PDB entry 7UTT | X-ray diffraction, 2.04 A resolution | chains C and J of the 6 polymer chains in the assembly

# Chain C
Protein: Cyclic GMP-AMP synthase
Organism: Mus musculus
Notes: EC 2.7.7.86
UniProtKB: Q8C6L5 (CGAS_MOUSE); residues 147-507 here = UniProt positions 147-507
Chain sequence (364 residues; row label = number of the first residue in the row):
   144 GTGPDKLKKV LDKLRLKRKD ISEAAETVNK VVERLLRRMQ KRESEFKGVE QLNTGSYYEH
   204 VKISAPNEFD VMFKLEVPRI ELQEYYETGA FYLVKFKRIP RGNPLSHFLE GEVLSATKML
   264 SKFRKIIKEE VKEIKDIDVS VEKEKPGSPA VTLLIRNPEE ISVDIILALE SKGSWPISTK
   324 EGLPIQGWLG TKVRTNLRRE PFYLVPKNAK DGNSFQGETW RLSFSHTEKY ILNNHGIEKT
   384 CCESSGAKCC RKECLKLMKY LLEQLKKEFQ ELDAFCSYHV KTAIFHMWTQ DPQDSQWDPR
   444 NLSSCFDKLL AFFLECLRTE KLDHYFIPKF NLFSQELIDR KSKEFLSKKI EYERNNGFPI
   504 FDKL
Disordered / not traced: 144-148, 240-247, 354-358, 507
Differences from the reference sequence: expression tag (144-146)
Ion coordination: Mn2+ site 1: Glu-211, Asp-213, Asp-307 (together with AMP-CPP); Mn2+ site 2: Glu-211, Asp-213 (together with AMP-CPP); Zn2+: His-378, Cys-384, Cys-385, Cys-392
Ligand contacts: AMP-CPP (APC; diphosphomethylphosphonic acid adenosyl ester): Gly-198, Ser-199, Glu-202, Lys-205, Glu-211, Asp-213, Asp-307, Arg-364, Leu-365, Ser-368, Glu-371, Lys-402, Ser-420, Tyr-421, Lys-424, His-467
Swiss-Prot annotation at these positions:
  - region: Lys-372 to Lys-395 (DNA-binding)
  - motif: Leu-154 to Leu-159 (Nuclear export signal), Asp-281 to Ser-291 (Nuclear localization signal)
  - binding site (GTP): Thr-197, Asp-307, Arg-364 to Glu-371
  - binding site (ATP): Ser-199, Glu-371, Lys-402, Ser-420 to Lys-424
  - binding site (Mg(2+)): Glu-211, Asp-213, Asp-307
  - binding site (2',3'-cGAMP): Asp-213, Gly-290, Asp-307, Lys-350, Arg-364 to Ser-366
  - binding site (Zn(2+)): His-378, Cys-384, Cys-385, Cys-392
  - site: Arg-241 (Arginine-anchor), Asp-307, Ile-308 (Cleavage)
  - modified residue: Lys-156 (N6-lactoyllysine), Glu-176 (PolyADP-ribosyl glutamic acid), Ser-199 (Phosphoserine), Tyr-201 (Phosphotyrosine), Glu-272 (5-glutamyl polyglutamate), Ser-291 (Phosphoserine), Glu-302 (5-glutamyl glutamate), Lys-372 (N6-acetyllysine), Lys-382 (N6-acetyllysine), Lys-402 (N6-acetyllysine), Ser-420 (Phosphoserine), Lys-491 (N6-methyllysine)
  - lipidation (S-palmitoyl cysteine): Cys-392, Cys-393, Cys-459
  - cross-link (Glycyl lysine isopeptide (Lys-Gly)): Lys-217 (interchain with G-Cter in SUMO), Lys-271 (interchain with G-Cter in ubiquitin), Lys-335 (interchain with G-Cter in SUMO), Lys-372 (interchain with G-Cter in SUMO), Lys-382 (interchain with G-Cter in SUMO), Lys-399 (interchain with G-Cter in ubiquitin), Lys-402 (interchain with G-Cter in ubiquitin), Lys-409 (interchain with G-Cter in ubiquitin), Lys-410 (interchain with G-Cter in ubiquitin), Lys-464 (interchain with G-Cter in SUMO)
  - mutagenesis: Lys-156 (K156Q: Mimics lactylation; knockin mice show higher mortality following HSV-1 infection), Asn-172 (N172K: Induces alteration of the DNA-binding surface and leads to decreased synthesis of cyclic GMP-AMP (cGAMP); when associated with L-180), Glu-176 (E176A: Abolished poly-ADP-ribosylation by PARP1, stimulating interferon production in knockin mice), Arg-180 (R180L: Induces alteration of the DNA-binding surface and leads to decreased synthesis of cyclic GMP-AMP (cGAMP); when associated with K-182), Gly-198 (G198A: Abolishes stimulation of interferon production; when associated with A-199), Ser-199 (S199A: Abolishes stimulation of interferon production; when associated with A-199), Tyr-201 (Y201E: Phosphomimetic mutant; reduced translocation to the nucleus following treatment with etoposide), Glu-211 to Asp-213 (Abolished nucleotidyltransferase activity. Does not affect nuclear localization and tethering to chromatin), Glu-211 (E211A: Abolishes ability to promote type-I interferon production), Asp-213 (D213A: Abolishes ability to promote type-I interferon production), Lys-217 (K217R: Reduced sumoylation), Arg-222 (R222E: Impaired tethering to chromatin, leading to constitutive activation in the absence of DNA), 31 further mutagenesis entries in UniProt

# Chain J
Molecule: Palindromic DNA18
Organism: DNA molecule
Sequence (18 nucleotides; each row starts with the number of its first residue):
     1 ATCTGTACAT GTACAGAT

# Chain C / chain J interface
Residue-residue contacts - 15 pairs, chain C then chain J:
  Lys-151(C) / DT2(J)  phosphate contact
  Arg-161(C) / DA7(J)  base contact
  Arg-161(C) / DC8(J)  hydrogen bond to the base
  Arg-161(C) / DA9(J)  sugar contact
  Ser-165(C) / DA9(J)  hydrogen bond to the phosphate
  Ser-165(C) / DT10(J)  hydrogen bond to the phosphate
  Ala-168(C) / DT10(J)  phosphate contact
  Ala-168(C) / DG11(J)  phosphate contact
  Asn-172(C) / DG11(J)  hydrogen bond to the phosphate
  Asn-196(C) / DT12(J)  hydrogen bond to the phosphate
  Tyr-200(C) / DT10(J)  hydrogen bond to the phosphate
  Tyr-200(C) / DG11(J)  hydrogen bond to the phosphate
  Tyr-201(C) / DG11(J)  phosphate contact
  Tyr-201(C) / DT12(J)  phosphate contact
  Lys-372(C) / DT12(J)  salt bridge to the phosphate
Interface residues without a listed pair, chain C (10 interface residues in all): Ile-164

# Summary
10 residues of chain C and 7 residues of chain J are in contact; the contacts include 7 hydrogen bonds and 1
salt bridge. Polar contacts include Arg-161(C)/DC8(J), Ser-165(C)/DA9(J) and Ser-165(C)/DT10(J). Chain C binds
AMP-CPP.
Chain C is Cyclic GMP-AMP synthase (Mus musculus) and chain J is Palindromic DNA18 (DNA molecule); the
structure, Structure of Non-hydrolyzable ATP (ApCpp) binds to Cyclic GMP AMP synthase (cGAS) through Mn
coordination, was determined by X-ray diffraction.
